5EP3 - chain A; structure by X-ray diffraction, 1.80 A resolution.

== Chain A ==
Protein: Putative repressor protein luxO
From: Photobacterium angustum
Notes: fragment: AAA+ catalytic domain
UniProtKB: Q1ZS18 (Q1ZS18_PHOAS); residues 141-387 here = UniProt positions 141-387
Sequence (256 residues; row label = number of the first residue in the row):
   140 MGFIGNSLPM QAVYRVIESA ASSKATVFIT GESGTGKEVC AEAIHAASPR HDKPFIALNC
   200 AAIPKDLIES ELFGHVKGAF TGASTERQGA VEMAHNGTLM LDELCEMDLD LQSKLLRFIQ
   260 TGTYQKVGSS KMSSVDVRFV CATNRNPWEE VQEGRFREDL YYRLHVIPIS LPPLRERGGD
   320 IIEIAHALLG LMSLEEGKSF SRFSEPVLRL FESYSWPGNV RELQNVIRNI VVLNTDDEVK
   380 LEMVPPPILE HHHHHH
Not modelled in the structure: 140, 394-395
Differences from the reference sequence: initiating methionine (140); expression tag (388-395)
Small-molecule neighbours: 5QT (2,2-dimethylpropyl 2-[(3-oxidanylidene-5-sulfanylidene-2H-1,2,4-triazin-6-yl)amino]ethanoate): Gly-141, Phe-142, Ile-143, Gly-173, Thr-174, Gly-175, Val-178, Arg-316, Ile-323, Ala-326, Leu-327, Leu-330, Val-359, Gln-363

== Summary ==
Chain A binds compound 5QT.
Chain A is Putative repressor protein luxO (Photobacterium angustum); the structure, Quorum-Sensing Signal
Integrator LuxO - Catalytic Domain Bound to CV-133 Inhibitor, was determined by X-ray diffraction (same
publication as 5EP0, 5EP1, 5EP2 and 5EP4).
